Entry 5GAI (electron microscopy, 10.50 A resolution (very low resolution: no residue pairs are listed; an interface is given only as per-side residue counts)); this record covers chains O and P of the 27 polymer chains in the assembly.

[Chain O (and P)]
Protein: Peptidoglycan hydrolase gp4
Organism: Enterobacteria phage P22
Notes: chain P of this document is another copy of the same molecule, construct and numbering; everything in this record applies to it too
Reference sequence: P26746 (EXLYS_BPP22); residues 14-159 here correspond to UniProt positions 5-150 (UniProt number = residue number - 9)
Amino-acid sequence (146 residues; row label = number of the first residue in the row):
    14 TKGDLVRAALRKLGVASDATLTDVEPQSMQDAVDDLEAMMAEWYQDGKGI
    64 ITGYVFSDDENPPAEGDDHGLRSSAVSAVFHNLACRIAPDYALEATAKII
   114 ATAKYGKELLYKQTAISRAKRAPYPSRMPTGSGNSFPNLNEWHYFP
Construct notes: engineered mutation Pro-150 (Ala141 in P26746)

[How chain O and chain P interact]
At this resolution (10 A) residue pairs are not listed: 34 residues of chain O and 32 of chain P lie at the interface.

[Overview]
The interface between chain O and chain P involves 34 residues on one side and 32 on the other.
Both chains are Peptidoglycan hydrolase gp4 (Enterobacteria phage P22). Entry 5GAI (Probabilistic Structural
Models of Mature P22 Bacteriophage Portal, Hub, and Tailspike proteins) was determined by electron microscopy.
